PDB entry 5W6D | X-ray diffraction, 3.20 A resolution | chains B and D of the 6 polymer chains in the assembly

Chain B:
Name: BG505-SOSIP.v4.1-GT1-N137A gp41
Organism: Human immunodeficiency virus 1
Reference sequence: Q2N0S6 (Q2N0S6_9HIV1); residues 512-664 here correspond to UniProt positions 509-661 (UniProt number = residue number - 3)
Amino-acid sequence (153 residues; row label = number of the first residue in the row):
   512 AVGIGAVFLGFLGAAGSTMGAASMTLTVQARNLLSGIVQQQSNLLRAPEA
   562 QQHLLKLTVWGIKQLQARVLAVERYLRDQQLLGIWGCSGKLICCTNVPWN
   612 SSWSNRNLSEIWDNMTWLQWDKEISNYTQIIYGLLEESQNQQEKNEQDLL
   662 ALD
Not modelled in the structure: 512-517, 547-564
Disulfide bonds: Cys598-Cys604
Glycans and other covalent adducts: N-acetylglucosamine (NAG) linked to Asn637
Sequence notes: conflict Pro559 (Ile556 in Q2N0S6), Cys605 (Thr602 in Q2N0S6)

Chain D:
Name: 35022 FAB heavy chain
Organism: Homo sapiens
Notes: antibody fragment or engineered binder
Amino-acid sequence (240 residues; row label = number of the first residue in the row; a row labelled like 72A-72H holds insertion residues (72A, then the next letters in order)):
     1 EGQLVQSGAELKKPGASVKISCKTSGYRFNFYHINWIRQTAGRGPEWMGW
    51 IS
   52A P
    53 YSGDKNLAPAFQDRVIMTTD
72A-72H TEVPVTSF
    73 TSTGAAYMEI
82A-82C RNL
    83 KFDDTGTYFCAKGLLRDG
100A-100F SSTWLP
   101 YLWGQGTLLTVSSASTKGPSVFPLAPSSKSTSGGTAALGCLVKDYFPEPV
   151 TVSWNSGALTSGVHTFPAVLQSSGLYSLSSVVTVPSSSLGTQTYICNVNH
   201 KPSNTKVDKRVEPKSCDKGLEV
Not modelled in the structure: 127-132, 212-222
Disulfide bonds: Cys22-Cys92, Cys140-Cys196

Interface between chain B and chain D:
Contacting residue pairs - 13 pairs, chain B then chain D:
  Gly527(B) - Arg98(D)  hydrogen bond (backbone-side chain)
  Thr529(B) - Arg98(D)
  Ser620(B) - Leu97(D)
  Asp624(B) - Leu97(D)
  Asp624(B) - Arg98(D)  hydrogen bond (backbone-backbone)
  Asp624(B) - Asp99(D)  hydrogen bond (backbone-backbone)
  Asn625(B) - Tyr32(D)  hydrogen bond
  Asn625(B) - Leu96(D)
  Asn625(B) - Leu97(D)
  Thr627(B) - Arg98(D)
  Leu629(B) - Phe72H(D)  hydrophobic
  Gln630(B) - Phe72H(D)
  Lys633(B) - Phe72H(D)
Also at the interface, not in a pair above, chain B (11 interface residues in all): Ser528, Glu621
Also at the interface, not in a pair above, chain D (8 interface residues in all): Phe31, Gly100

In short:
11 residues of chain B face 8 of chain D across their interface, with 4 hydrogen bonds. Polar pairs include
Gly527(B)-Arg98(D), Asn625(B)-Tyr32(D) and Asp624(B)-Arg98(D). N-acetylglucosamine is covalently linked to
Asn637(B).
Here chain B is BG505-SOSIP.v4.1-GT1-N137A gp41 (Human immunodeficiency virus 1) and chain D is 35022 FAB
heavy chain (Homo sapiens). Entry 5W6D (Crystal structure of BG505-SOSIP.v4.1-GT1-N137A in complex with Fabs
35022 and 9H/109L) was determined by X-ray diffraction.
